Entry 7TV9 (X-ray diffraction, 3.40 A resolution); this record covers chains A and C of the 3 polymer chains in the assembly.

# Chain A
Protein: Complement C3 beta chain
Source organism: Homo sapiens
Reference sequence: P01024 (CO3_HUMAN); residues 1-645 here correspond to UniProt positions 23-667 (UniProt number = residue number + 22)
Sequence (645 residues; each row starts with the number of its first residue):
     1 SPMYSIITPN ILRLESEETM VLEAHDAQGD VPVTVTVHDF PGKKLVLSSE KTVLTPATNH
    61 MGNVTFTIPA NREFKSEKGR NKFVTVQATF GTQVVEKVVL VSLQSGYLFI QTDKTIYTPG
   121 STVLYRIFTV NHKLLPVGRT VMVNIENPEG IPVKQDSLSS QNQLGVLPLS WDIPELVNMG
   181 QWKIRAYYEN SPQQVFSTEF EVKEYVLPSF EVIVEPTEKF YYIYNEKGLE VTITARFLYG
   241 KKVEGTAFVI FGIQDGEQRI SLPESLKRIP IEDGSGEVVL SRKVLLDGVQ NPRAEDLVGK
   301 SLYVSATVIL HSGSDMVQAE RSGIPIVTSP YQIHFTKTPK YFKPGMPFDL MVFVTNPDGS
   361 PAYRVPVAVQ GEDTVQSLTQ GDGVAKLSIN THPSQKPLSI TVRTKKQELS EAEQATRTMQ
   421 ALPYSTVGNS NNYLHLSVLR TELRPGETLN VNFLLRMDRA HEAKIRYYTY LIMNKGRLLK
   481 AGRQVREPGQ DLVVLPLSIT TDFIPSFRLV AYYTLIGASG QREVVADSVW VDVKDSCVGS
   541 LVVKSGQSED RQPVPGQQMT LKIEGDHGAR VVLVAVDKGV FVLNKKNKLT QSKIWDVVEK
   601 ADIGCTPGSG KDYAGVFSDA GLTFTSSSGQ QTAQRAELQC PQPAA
Unresolved in the structure: 73-78, 643-645
Swiss-Prot annotation at these positions:
  - site: S519, G520 (Microbial infection: Cleavage)
  - modified residue (Phosphoserine): S16, S48, S275, S281
  - glycosylation: N63 (N-linked (GlcNAc...) asparagine)
Disulfides: C605-C640
Covalently attached groups: N-acetylglucosamine (NAG) linked to N63
Reported in the primary citation:
  - conformationally variable residues (loop rearrangement): Q370 to T374

# Chain C
Protein: APL-1030 Nanofitin
Source organism: synthetic construct
Sequence (65 residues; each row starts with the number of its first residue):
     1 MVKVKFDATG EEKEVETSKI SAVYRTGKDV LFSYDDQGKI GWGYVSEKDA PKELLDLLAR
    61 AEREK
Unresolved in the structure: 64-65

# Interface between chain A and chain C
Pairs across the interface (43; chain A residue first):
  M346(A) with W42(C)
  P347(A) with W42(C)
  V369(A) with D7(C)
  Q370(A) with D7(C)
  D373(A) with K5(C), hydrogen bond (backbone-side chain); K48(C), salt bridge
  T374(A) with D7(C), hydrogen bond
  V375(A) with D7(C); S46(C)
  S388(A) with Y44(C)
  N390(A) with V4(C); K5(C); F6(C); G43(C); Y44(C), hydrogen bond (side chain-backbone)
  T391(A) with F6(C)
  H392(A) with F6(C); E11(C), salt bridge; K13(C)
  S430(A) with K39(C)
  N431(A) with K39(C)
  L439(A) with G27(C)
  L454(A) with L31(C), hydrophobic; W42(C), hydrophobic
  L455(A) with I40(C); W42(C), hydrogen bond (backbone-side chain)
  R456(A) with I40(C); G41(C); W42(C)
  M457(A) with I40(C), hydrogen bond (backbone-backbone)
  D458(A) with G38(C); K39(C), salt bridge
  R459(A) with S21(C), hydrogen bond; D35(C), salt bridge; G38(C), hydrogen bond (backbone-backbone); I40(C)
  D491(A) with S21(C); Y24(C), hydrogen bond (backbone-side chain); S33(C), hydrogen bond; I40(C); W42(C)
  L492(A) with Y24(C), hydrogen bond (backbone-side chain); W42(C), hydrophobic
Also at the interface, not in a pair above, chain A (26 interface residues in all): I389, L398, G489, Q490
Also at the interface, not in a pair above, chain C (25 interface residues in all): A8, A22, T26, Y34
The authors on this interface:
  - residue pairs: K5(C)-D373(A), D7(C)-T374(A), D7(C)-V375(A), E11(C)-H392(A), S21(C)-R459(A), Y24(C)-D491(A), S33(C)-D491(A), D35(C)-R459(A), G38(C)-R459(A), K39(C)-D458(A), I40(C)-M457(A), W42(C)-L455(A), Y44(C)-N390(A), K48(C)-D373(A)
  - interface residues, chain C: W42(C)

# In short
26 residues of chain A face 25 of chain C across their interface, with 10 hydrogen bonds and 4 salt bridges.
Among the polar pairs are D373(A)-K48(C), H392(A)-E11(C) and D458(A)-K39(C). The paper describes contacts
between K5(C) and D373(A), D7(C) and T374(A) and D7(C) and V375(A) among others. From the paper: the interface
residue W42(C); conformational variability at Q370(A).
Here chain A is Complement C3 beta chain (Homo sapiens) and chain C is APL-1030 Nanofitin (synthetic
construct). Entry 7TV9 (Human complement component C3B in complex with apl-1030) was determined by X-ray
diffraction.
